PDB entry 3VRL | X-ray diffraction, 3.20 A resolution | chains H and L of the 3 polymer chains in the assembly

# Chain H
Protein: A10F9 Fab heavy chain
From: Mus musculus
Notes: antibody fragment or engineered binder
Chain sequence (224 residues; row label = number of the first residue in the row):
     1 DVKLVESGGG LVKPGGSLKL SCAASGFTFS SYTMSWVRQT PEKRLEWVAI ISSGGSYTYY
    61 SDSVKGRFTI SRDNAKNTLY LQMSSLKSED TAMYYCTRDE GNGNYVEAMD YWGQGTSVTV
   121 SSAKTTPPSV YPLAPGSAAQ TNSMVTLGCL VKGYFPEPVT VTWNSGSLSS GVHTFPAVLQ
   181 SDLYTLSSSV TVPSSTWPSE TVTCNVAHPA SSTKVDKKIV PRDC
Not modelled in the structure: 223-224
Disulfide bonds: Cys22-Cys96, Cys149-Cys204

# Chain L
Protein: A10F9 Fab light chain
From: Mus musculus
Notes: antibody fragment or engineered binder
Chain sequence (214 residues; row label = number of the first residue in the row):
     1 DIQMTQSPAS LSASVGETVT ITCRASGNIH NYLAWYQQKQ GKSPQLLVYN AKTLADGVPS
    61 RFSGSGSGTQ YSLKINSLQP EDFGSYYCQH FWSTPRTFGG GTKLEIKRAD AAPTVSIFPP
   121 SSEQLTSGGA SVVCFLNNFY PKDINVKWKI DGSERQNGVL NSWTDQDSKD STYSMSSTLT
   181 LTKDEYERHN SYTCEATHKT STSPIVKSFN RNEC
Disulfide bonds: Cys23-Cys88, Cys134-Cys194

# How chain H and chain L interact
Residue-residue contacts - 72 pairs, chain H then chain L:
  Gln39(H) - Gln38(L)  hydrogen bond
  Gln39(H) - Tyr87(L)  hydrogen bond
  Lys43(H) - Tyr87(L)  hydrogen bond (backbone-side chain)
  Leu45(H) - Tyr87(L)  hydrophobic
  Leu45(H) - Phe98(L)
  Trp47(H) - Arg96(L)
  Trp47(H) - Phe98(L)
  Ile50(H) - Arg96(L)
  Tyr59(H) - Thr94(L)
  Tyr95(H) - Gln38(L)
  Tyr95(H) - Lys42(L)
  Tyr95(H) - Ser43(L)
  Tyr95(H) - Pro44(L)
  Asp99(H) - Arg96(L)  salt bridge
  Tyr105(H) - Tyr32(L)
  Val106(H) - Phe91(L)
  Val106(H) - Arg96(L)
  Glu107(H) - Tyr32(L)
  Glu107(H) - Tyr49(L)
  Glu107(H) - Asn50(L)  hydrogen bond
  Glu107(H) - Phe91(L)
  Ala108(H) - Leu46(L)  hydrophobic
  Ala108(H) - Tyr49(L)  hydrophobic
  Ala108(H) - Phe91(L)  hydrophobic
  Met109(H) - Tyr36(L)  hydrogen bond (backbone-side chain)
  Met109(H) - Leu46(L)
  Met109(H) - Phe91(L)
  Met109(H) - Arg96(L)
  Trp112(H) - Tyr36(L)
  Trp112(H) - Pro44(L)
  Gly113(H) - Ser43(L)  hydrogen bond (backbone-side chain)
  Tyr131(H) - Ser121(L)
  Tyr131(H) - Glu123(L)
  Tyr131(H) - Gln124(L)
  Tyr131(H) - Ser127(L)
  Pro132(H) - Ser121(L)
  Pro132(H) - Glu123(L)
  Leu133(H) - Phe118(L)
  Leu133(H) - Val133(L)  hydrophobic
  Ala134(H) - Phe118(L)
  Ala134(H) - Pro119(L)
  Pro135(H) - Phe118(L)  hydrophobic
  Ser137(H) - Glu213(L)  hydrogen bond (side chain-backbone)
  Ser137(H) - Cys214(L)
  Thr146(H) - Ser116(L)
  Thr146(H) - Phe118(L)
  Leu150(H) - Val133(L)  hydrophobic
  Ser170(H) - Lys169(L)
  His173(H) - Asn137(L)
  His173(H) - Asn138(L)  hydrogen bond
  His173(H) - Asp167(L)  salt bridge
  His173(H) - Ser174(L)  hydrogen bond
  Phe175(H) - Phe135(L)  hydrophobic
  Phe175(H) - Asn137(L)
  Phe175(H) - Ser162(L)
  Phe175(H) - Thr164(L)
  Phe175(H) - Ser174(L)
  Phe175(H) - Met175(L)
  Phe175(H) - Ser176(L)
  Pro176(H) - Ser162(L)  hydrogen bond (backbone-side chain)
  Pro176(H) - Trp163(L)
  Val178(H) - Leu160(L)  hydrophobic
  Gln180(H) - Leu160(L)
  Ser187(H) - Phe135(L)
  Ser187(H) - Ser176(L)  hydrogen bond
  Ser188(H) - Phe135(L)
  Ser189(H) - Phe135(L)
  Ser189(H) - Asn137(L)  hydrogen bond
  Lys217(H) - Glu123(L)  salt bridge
  Arg222(H) - Pro119(L)
  Arg222(H) - Pro120(L)
  Arg222(H) - Cys214(L)
Interface residues without a listed pair, chain H (44 interface residues in all): Ser35, Val37, Glu46, Asp110, Gln114, Gly136, Leu147, Gly148, Lys152, Thr174
Interface residues without a listed pair, chain L (44 interface residues in all): Ala34, Gln89, Pro95, Lys103, Ser131, Asn161, Thr180

# Summary
Chain H and chain L each contribute 44 residues to their interface, with 12 hydrogen bonds and 3 salt bridges.
Among the polar pairs are Asp99(H)-Arg96(L), His173(H)-Asp167(L) and Lys217(H)-Glu123(L).
Here chain H is A10F9 Fab heavy chain and chain L is A10F9 Fab light chain, both from Mus musculus. Entry 3VRL
(Crystal structure of BMJ4 p24 capsid protein in complex with A10F9 Fab) was determined by X-ray diffraction.
